4O1U - chains A and B; structure by X-ray diffraction, 2.26 A resolution.

Chain A (and B):
Name: Thymidylate synthase
Organism: Homo sapiens
Notes: EC 2.1.1.45; chain B of this document is another copy of the same molecule, construct and numbering; everything in this record applies to it too
UniProtKB: P04818 (TYSY_HUMAN); residue numbers follow UniProt; this construct covers 1-313
Chain sequence (325 residues; row label = number of the first residue in the row; numbers below 1 keep their minus sign (Met-11 is residue -11)):
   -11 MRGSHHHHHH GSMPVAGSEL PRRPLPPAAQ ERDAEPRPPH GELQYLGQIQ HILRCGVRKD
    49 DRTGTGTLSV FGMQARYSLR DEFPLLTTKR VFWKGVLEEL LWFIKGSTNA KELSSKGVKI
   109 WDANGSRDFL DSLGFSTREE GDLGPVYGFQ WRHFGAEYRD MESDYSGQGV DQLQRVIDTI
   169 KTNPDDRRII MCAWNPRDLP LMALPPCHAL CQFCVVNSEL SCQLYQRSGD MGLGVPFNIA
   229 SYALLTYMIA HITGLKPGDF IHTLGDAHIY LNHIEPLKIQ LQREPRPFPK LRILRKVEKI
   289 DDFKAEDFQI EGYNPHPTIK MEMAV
Unresolved in the structure: -11 to 26, 108-129, 311-313 (chain B: -11 to 25, 104-129, 311-313)
Differences from the reference sequence: initiating methionine (-11); expression tag (-10 to 0); engineered mutation Cys202 (Tyr in P04818)
Modified residues: Cys43, Cys180, Cys195 (s-methyl-thio-cysteine; SCH); Cys199, Cys202 (s,s-(2-hydroxyethyl)thiocysteine; CME)
UniProt features mapped onto this chain:
  - active site: Cys195 (Nucleophile)
  - binding site (dUMP): Arg50, Arg175, Arg176, Cys195, His196, Arg215 to Asp218, Asn226, His256 to Tyr258
  - binding site ((6R)-5,10-methylene-5,6,7,8-tetrahydrofolate): Asp218, Ala312
  - modified residue: Ser114 (Phosphoserine)
  - cross-link (Glycyl lysine isopeptide (Lys-Gly)): Lys287 (interchain with G-Cter in SUMO2), Lys292 (interchain with G-Cter in SUMO2), Lys308 (interchain with G-Cter in SUMO2)
  - natural variant: Glu87 (E87K: In DKCD; uncertain significance), Arg115 to Val313 (deletion: In DKCD), Gln160 (Q160H: In DKCD; uncertain significance), Arg271 to Val313 (deletion: In DKCD)
From the paper describing this entry:
  - conformationally variable residues (loop rearrangement): Lys47 to Thr55, Cys195
  - catalytic residues: Cys195 (citing earlier work)

How chain A and chain B interact:
Residue-residue contacts - 90 pairs, chain A then chain B:
  Val45(A) - Asn205(B)
  Lys47(A) - Asp173(B)
  Lys47(A) - Cys202(B)
  Lys47(A) - Val203(B)  hydrogen bond (side chain-backbone)
  Lys47(A) - Val204(B)
  Asp48(A) - Asp173(B)
  Asp49(A) - Arg175(B)  salt bridge
  Phe59(A) - Arg64(B)  hydrogen bond (backbone-side chain)
  Phe59(A) - Gln200(B)
  Phe59(A) - Cys202(B)
  Phe59(A) - Ser209(B)
  Phe59(A) - Cys210(B)
  Phe59(A) - Gln211(B)
  Phe59(A) - Ile249(B)  hydrophobic
  Gly60(A) - Arg64(B)  hydrogen bond (backbone-side chain)
  Gly60(A) - Gln211(B)
  Met61(A) - Gln62(B)  hydrogen bond (backbone-side chain)
  Gln62(A) - Met61(B)  hydrogen bond (side chain-backbone)
  Gln62(A) - Gln62(B)
  Gln62(A) - Thr251(B)
  Arg64(A) - Phe59(B)  hydrogen bond (side chain-backbone)
  Arg64(A) - Gly60(B)  hydrogen bond (side chain-backbone)
  Phe142(A) - Leu192(B)  hydrophobic
  Arg163(A) - Met190(B)
  Arg163(A) - Ala191(B)  hydrogen bond (side chain-backbone)
  Arg163(A) - Leu192(B)  hydrogen bond (side chain-backbone)
  Asp173(A) - Lys47(B)
  Asp173(A) - Asp48(B)
  Arg175(A) - Asp49(B)  salt bridge
  Arg175(A) - Arg215(B)
  Arg175(A) - Ser216(B)
  Arg175(A) - Asp254(B)  salt bridge
  Arg175(A) - His256(B)  hydrogen bond
  Arg176(A) - Arg185(B)
  Arg176(A) - Asp186(B)  salt bridge
  Arg176(A) - Leu189(B)
  Arg176(A) - Pro194(B)
  Arg176(A) - Arg215(B)
  Ile178(A) - Pro194(B)  hydrophobic
  Ile178(A) - Arg215(B)
  Arg185(A) - Arg176(B)
  Asp186(A) - Arg176(B)  salt bridge
  Leu189(A) - Arg176(B)
  Met190(A) - Arg163(B)
  Ala191(A) - Arg163(B)  hydrogen bond (backbone-side chain)
  Leu192(A) - Phe142(B)  hydrophobic
  Leu192(A) - Val158(B)  hydrophobic
  Leu192(A) - Arg163(B)  hydrogen bond (backbone-side chain)
  Pro194(A) - Arg176(B)
  Pro194(A) - Ile178(B)  hydrophobic
  Cys195(A) - Cys180(B)
  Cys195(A) - Leu198(B)
  Leu198(A) - Cys195(B)
  Leu198(A) - Leu198(B)  hydrophobic
  Gln200(A) - Phe59(B)
  Gln200(A) - Tyr213(B)  hydrogen bond
  Gln200(A) - Arg215(B)  hydrogen bond (side chain-backbone)
  Gln200(A) - Gly253(B)
  Cys202(A) - Lys47(B)
  Cys202(A) - Phe59(B)
  Cys202(A) - Asp254(B)
  Val203(A) - Lys47(B)  hydrogen bond (backbone-side chain)
  Val204(A) - Val45(B)  hydrophobic
  Asn205(A) - Val45(B)
  Ser209(A) - Phe59(B)
  Cys210(A) - Phe59(B)
  Gln211(A) - Phe59(B)
  Gln211(A) - Gly60(B)
  Gln211(A) - Tyr213(B)  hydrogen bond
  Gln211(A) - Thr251(B)
  Gln211(A) - Leu252(B)
  Gln211(A) - Gly253(B)
  Tyr213(A) - Gln200(B)  hydrogen bond
  Tyr213(A) - Gln211(B)  hydrogen bond
  Tyr213(A) - Tyr213(B)  hydrophobic
  Arg215(A) - Arg175(B)
  Arg215(A) - Arg176(B)
  Arg215(A) - Ile178(B)
  Arg215(A) - Gln200(B)  hydrogen bond (backbone-side chain)
  Ser216(A) - Arg175(B)
  Ile249(A) - Phe59(B)  hydrophobic
  Thr251(A) - Gln62(B)
  Thr251(A) - Gln211(B)
  Thr251(A) - Thr251(B)
  Leu252(A) - Gln211(B)  hydrogen bond (backbone-side chain)
  Gly253(A) - Gln200(B)
  Gly253(A) - Gln211(B)
  Asp254(A) - Arg175(B)  salt bridge
  Asp254(A) - Cys202(B)
  His256(A) - Arg175(B)  hydrogen bond
Also at the interface, not in a pair above, chain A (44 interface residues in all): Val158, Cys180, Pro193
Also at the interface, not in a pair above, chain B (44 interface residues in all): Pro193

In short:
The chain A/chain B interface involves 44 residues from each chain; the contacts include 21 hydrogen bonds and
6 salt bridges. Polar pairs include Asp49(A)-Arg175(B), Arg175(A)-Asp254(B) and Arg176(A)-Asp186(B). From the
paper: the catalytic residue Cys195(A); conformational variability at Lys47(A) and Cys195(A).
Both chains are Thymidylate synthase (Homo sapiens). Entry 4O1U (Crystal structure of human thymidylate
synthase mutant Y202C) was determined by X-ray diffraction, deposited together with 4O1X.
